PDB entry 6SBU | X-ray diffraction, 2.91 A resolution | chains A and B of the 4 polymer chains in the assembly

# Chain A (and B)
Name: L-lactate dehydrogenase A chain
From: Homo sapiens
Notes: EC 1.1.1.27; chain B of this document is another copy of the same molecule, construct and numbering; everything in this record applies to it too
Reference sequence: P00338 (LDHA_HUMAN); numbering as in UniProt (aligned over 2-332)
Sequence (332 residues; row label = number of the first residue in the row):
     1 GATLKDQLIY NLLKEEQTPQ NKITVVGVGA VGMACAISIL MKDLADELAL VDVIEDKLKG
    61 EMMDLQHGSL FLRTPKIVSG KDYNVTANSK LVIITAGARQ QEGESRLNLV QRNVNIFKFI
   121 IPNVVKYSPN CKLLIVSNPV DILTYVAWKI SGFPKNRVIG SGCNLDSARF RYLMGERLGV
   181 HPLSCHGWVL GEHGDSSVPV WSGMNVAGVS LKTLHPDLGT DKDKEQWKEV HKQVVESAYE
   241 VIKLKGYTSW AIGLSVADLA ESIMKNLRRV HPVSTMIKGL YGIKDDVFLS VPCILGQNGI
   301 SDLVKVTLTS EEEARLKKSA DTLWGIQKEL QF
Not modelled in the structure: 1, 15-17
Sequence notes: expression tag (1)
Small-molecule neighbours:
  - L5N (4-[[4-[(5-chloranylthiophen-2-yl)carbonylamino]-1,3-bis(oxidanylidene)isoindol-2-yl]methyl]benzoic acid), molecule 1: K59, M62, Q66, H67, S69, L70, T74, P75, K76, I77, V78, S79
  - L5N, molecule 2: R169, Y172, L173, Q233, V234, S237
  - NADH (NAI; 1,4-dihydronicotinamide adenine dinucleotide): V26, G27, V28, G29, A30, V31, G32, V51, D52, V53, I54, Y83, T95, A96, G97, A98, R99, I116, F119, I120, V136, S137, N138, S161, H193, T248, I252
Swiss-Prot annotation at these positions:
  - active site: H193 (Proton acceptor)
  - binding site (NAD(+)): R99, N138
  - binding site (substrate): R106, N138, R169, T248
  - modified residue: A2 (N-acetylalanine), K5 (N6-acetyllysine), Y10 (Phosphotyrosine), K14 (N6-acetyllysine), T18 (Phosphothreonine), K57 (N6-acetyllysine), K81 (N6-acetyllysine), K118 (N6-acetyllysine), K126 (N6-acetyllysine), K224 (N6-acetyllysine), K232 (N6-acetyllysine), Y239 (Phosphotyrosine), K243 (N6-acetyllysine), T309 (Phosphothreonine), S310 (Phosphoserine), K318 (N6-acetyllysine), T322 (Phosphothreonine)
  - cross-link: K57 (Glycyl lysine isopeptide (Lys-Gly) (interchain with G-Cter in SUMO2))
What the authors report for this chain:
  - conformationally variable residues (helix shift): R169, Y172
  - binding site for L5N: K59, M62, Q66, H67, S69, L70, T74, P75, K76, I77, V78, R169, Y172, L173, Q233, S237

# How chain A and chain B interact
Contacting residue pairs - 107 pairs, chain A then chain B:
  T3(A) - E225(B)
  L4(A) - L211(B)  hydrophobic
  L4(A) - L214(B)  hydrophobic
  L4(A) - H215(B)
  L4(A) - E225(B)  hydrogen bond (backbone-side chain)
  K5(A) - R177(B)
  K5(A) - L178(B)
  Q7(A) - L214(B)  hydrogen bond (side chain-backbone)
  L8(A) - L178(B)  hydrophobic
  L8(A) - V206(B)  hydrophobic
  L8(A) - V209(B)  hydrophobic
  L8(A) - L211(B)  hydrophobic
  L8(A) - L214(B)  hydrophobic
  I9(A) - L178(B)
  I9(A) - V180(B)  hydrophobic
  M33(A) - W250(B)
  I37(A) - W250(B)  hydrophobic
  I37(A) - L254(B)  hydrophobic
  S38(A) - M41(B)
  M41(A) - S38(B)
  M41(A) - K42(B)
  M41(A) - L254(B)  hydrophobic
  K42(A) - F71(B)
  D56(A) - L244(B)
  K57(A) - L244(B)  hydrogen bond (backbone-backbone)
  K59(A) - L244(B)
  G60(A) - L244(B)
  E61(A) - K245(B)  salt bridge
  E61(A) - W250(B)  hydrogen bond
  M63(A) - S237(B)
  M63(A) - E240(B)
  M63(A) - V241(B)  hydrophobic
  D64(A) - K245(B)  salt bridge
  D64(A) - T248(B)  hydrogen bond
  D64(A) - S249(B)  hydrogen bond (side chain-backbone)
  D64(A) - W250(B)  hydrogen bond (side chain-backbone)
  D64(A) - A251(B)  hydrogen bond (side chain-backbone)
  H67(A) - L165(B)
  H67(A) - R169(B)  hydrogen bond
  H67(A) - S237(B)  hydrogen bond
  H67(A) - A251(B)
  G68(A) - A251(B)
  G68(A) - L254(B)
  L70(A) - A168(B)
  L70(A) - R169(B)
  L70(A) - Y172(B)  hydrophobic
  F71(A) - K42(B)
  F71(A) - N164(B)
  F71(A) - L165(B)  hydrophobic
  F71(A) - A168(B)  hydrophobic
  F71(A) - L254(B)
  F71(A) - S255(B)
  F71(A) - D258(B)
  N164(A) - F71(B)
  L165(A) - H67(B)
  L165(A) - F71(B)  hydrophobic
  A168(A) - L70(B)
  A168(A) - F71(B)  hydrophobic
  R169(A) - H67(B)  hydrogen bond
  R169(A) - L70(B)
  Y172(A) - L70(B)  hydrophobic
  R177(A) - K5(B)
  L178(A) - K5(B)
  L178(A) - L8(B)  hydrophobic
  L178(A) - I9(B)
  G179(A) - K5(B)
  V180(A) - I9(B)  hydrophobic
  V206(A) - L8(B)  hydrophobic
  V209(A) - L8(B)  hydrophobic
  L211(A) - L4(B)  hydrophobic
  L214(A) - L4(B)  hydrophobic
  L214(A) - Q7(B)  hydrogen bond (backbone-side chain)
  L214(A) - L8(B)  hydrophobic
  H215(A) - L4(B)
  E225(A) - T3(B)
  E225(A) - L4(B)  hydrogen bond (side chain-backbone)
  W227(A) - L4(B)  hydrophobic
  S237(A) - M63(B)
  S237(A) - H67(B)  hydrogen bond
  E240(A) - K59(B)  salt bridge
  E240(A) - M63(B)
  V241(A) - M63(B)  hydrophobic
  V241(A) - H67(B)
  L244(A) - D56(B)
  L244(A) - K57(B)  hydrogen bond (backbone-backbone)
  L244(A) - K59(B)
  L244(A) - G60(B)
  K245(A) - G60(B)
  K245(A) - E61(B)  salt bridge
  K245(A) - D64(B)  salt bridge
  T248(A) - D64(B)  hydrogen bond
  S249(A) - D64(B)  hydrogen bond (backbone-side chain)
  W250(A) - M33(B)
  W250(A) - I37(B)  hydrophobic
  W250(A) - E61(B)  hydrogen bond
  W250(A) - D64(B)  hydrogen bond (backbone-side chain)
  W250(A) - W250(B)  hydrophobic
  A251(A) - D64(B)  hydrogen bond (backbone-side chain)
  A251(A) - H67(B)
  A251(A) - G68(B)
  L254(A) - I37(B)  hydrophobic
  L254(A) - M41(B)  hydrophobic
  L254(A) - G68(B)
  L254(A) - S69(B)
  L254(A) - F71(B)
  S255(A) - F71(B)
  D258(A) - F71(B)
Interface residues without a listed pair, chain A (56 interface residues in all): L65, S69, L72, L183, L218, Y247
Interface residues without a listed pair, chain B (56 interface residues in all): L65, L72, G179, L183, L218, W227, Y247

# Summary
Chain A and chain B each contribute 56 residues to their interface; the contacts include 20 hydrogen bonds and
5 salt bridges. Among the polar pairs are E61(A)-K245(B), D64(A)-K245(B) and E240(A)-K59(B). The paper reports
a binding site for L5N at K59(A), M62(A) and Q66(A) among others; conformational variability at R169(A) and
Y172(A).
Both chains are L-lactate dehydrogenase A chain (Homo sapiens). Entry 6SBU (X-ray Structure of Human LDHA with
an Allosteric Inhibitor (Compound 3)) was determined by X-ray diffraction, deposited together with 6SBV.
